Entry 8URF (X-ray diffraction, 1.90 A resolution); this record covers chains H and A of the 3 polymer chains in the assembly.

# Chain H
Protein: 8G8 Fab Heavy Chain
Organism: Homo sapiens
Notes: antibody fragment or engineered binder
Amino-acid sequence (232 residues; row label = number of the first residue in the row):
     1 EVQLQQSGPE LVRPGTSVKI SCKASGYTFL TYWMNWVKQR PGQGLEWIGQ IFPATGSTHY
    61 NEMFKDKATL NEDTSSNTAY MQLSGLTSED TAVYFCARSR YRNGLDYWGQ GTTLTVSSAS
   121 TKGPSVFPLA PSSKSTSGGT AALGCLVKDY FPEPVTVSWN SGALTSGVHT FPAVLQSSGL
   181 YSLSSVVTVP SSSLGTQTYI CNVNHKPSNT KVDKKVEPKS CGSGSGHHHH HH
Disordered / not traced: 133-138, 219-232
Modified / non-standard residues: E1 (pyroglutamic acid; PCA)
Disulfides: C22-C96, C145-C201

# Chain A
Protein: Asialoglycoprotein receptor 2
Organism: Homo sapiens
Reference sequence: P07307 (ASGR2_HUMAN); residues 177-311 here = UniProt positions 177-311
Amino-acid sequence (159 residues; numbered 177 to 335; the number before each row is that of its first residue):
   177 CPVNWVEHQG SCYWFSHSGK AWAEAEKYCQ LENAHLVVIN SWEEQKFIVQ HTNPFNTWIG
   237 LTDSDGSWKW VDGTDYRHNY KNWAVTQPDN WHGHELGGSE DCVEVQPDGR WNDDFCLQVY
   297 RWVCEKRRNA TGEVASGRGL NDIFEAQKIE WHEHHHHHH
Disordered / not traced: 305-335
Sequence notes: expression tag (312-335)
Curated features (UniProtKB/Swiss-Prot):
  - glycosylation: N305 (N-linked (GlcNAc...) asparagine)
Disulfides: C177-C188, C205-C300, C278-C292
Metal / ion sites: Ca2+ site 1: V214, N216, E220, E301; Ca2+ site 2: D239, N266, E276, D277; Ca2+ site 3: Q263, D265, E276, N288, D289 (together with glycerol)
From the paper describing this entry:
  - specificity-determining residues: K222, Q226 (proposed by the authors, not directly observed)

# Interface between chain H and chain A
Residue-residue contacts (26; chain H residue first):
  T28(H) - V179(A)
  T28(H) - N180(A)
  T31(H) - N180(A)
  T31(H) - W181(A)
  T31(H) - V182(A)
  W33(H) - Q226(A)
  W33(H) - H227(A)  hydrogen bond
  Q50(H) - Q226(A)  hydrogen bond
  F52(H) - V182(A)  hydrophobic
  F52(H) - H227(A)
  A54(H) - H193(A)
  T55(H) - F191(A)
  T55(H) - S192(A)
  T55(H) - H227(A)  hydrogen bond (side chain-backbone)
  T55(H) - R297(A)  hydrogen bond (backbone-side chain)
  S57(H) - Q226(A)  hydrogen bond (side chain-backbone)
  S57(H) - H227(A)
  S57(H) - N229(A)  hydrogen bond (side chain-backbone)
  H59(H) - Q226(A)  hydrogen bond (side chain-backbone)
  R100(H) - E183(A)  hydrogen bond (side chain-backbone)
  Y101(H) - H184(A)
  Y101(H) - K222(A)
  Y101(H) - F223(A)  hydrogen bond (side chain-backbone)
  Y101(H) - Q226(A)
  Y101(H) - H227(A)
  R102(H) - K222(A)
Other interface residues (no listed pair), chain H (13 interface residues in all): L30
Other interface residues (no listed pair), chain A (17 interface residues in all): E219, T228
From the paper, about this interface:
  - specific contacts: Q50(H)-Q226(A) (hydrogen bond), S57(H)-N229(A)
  - epitope / paratope residues, chain H: Q50(H), S57(H)
  - epitope / paratope residues, chain A: E183(A), Q226(A), H227(A), N229(A), R297(A)

# Overview
Chain H and chain A form an interface of 13 and 17 residues respectively, with 9 hydrogen bonds. Polar
contacts include W33(H)-H227(A), Q50(H)-Q226(A) and T55(H)-H227(A). The paper describes a hydrogen bond
between Q50(H) and Q226(A); a contact between S57(H) and N229(A). The paper reports epitope/paratope residues
Q50(H), S57(H) and E183(A) among others; specificity determinants K222(A) and Q226(A).
Here chain H is 8G8 Fab Heavy Chain and chain A is Asialoglycoprotein receptor 2, both from Homo sapiens.
Entry 8URF (Crystal Structure of human ASGR2 CRD (Carbohydrate Recognition Domain) bound to 8G8 Fab) was
determined by X-ray diffraction, deposited together with 8TS0.
